PDB entry 8UPF | electron microscopy, 3.20 A resolution | chains H and I of the 12 polymer chains in the assembly

== Chain H ==
Molecule: Histone H2B type 1-J
Organism: Homo sapiens
Reference sequence: P06899 (H2B1J_HUMAN); residues 5-123 here correspond to UniProt positions 6-124 (UniProt number = residue number + 1)
Amino-acid sequence (119 residues; row label = number of the first residue in the row):
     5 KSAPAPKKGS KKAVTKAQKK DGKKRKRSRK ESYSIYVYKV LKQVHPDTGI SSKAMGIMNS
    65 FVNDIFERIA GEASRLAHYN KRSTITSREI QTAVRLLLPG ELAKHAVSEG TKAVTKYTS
Not modelled in the structure: 5-30
Swiss-Prot annotation at these positions:
  - modified residue: Lys5 (N6-(2-hydroxyisobutyryl)lysine), Ser6 (ADP-ribosylserine), Lys11 (N6-(beta-hydroxybutyryl)lysine), Lys12 (N6-(2-hydroxyisobutyryl)lysine), Ser14 (Phosphoserine), Lys15 (N6-acetyllysine), Lys16 (N6-(beta-hydroxybutyryl)lysine), Lys20 (N6-(2-hydroxyisobutyryl)lysine), Lys23 (N6-(2-hydroxyisobutyryl)lysine), Lys24 (N6-(2-hydroxyisobutyryl)lysine), Lys34 (N6-(2-hydroxyisobutyryl)lysine), Glu35 (PolyADP-ribosyl glutamic acid), Ser36 (Phosphoserine), Lys43 (N6-(2-hydroxyisobutyryl)lysine), Lys46 (N6-(2-hydroxyisobutyryl)lysine), Lys57 (N6,N6-dimethyllysine), Arg79 (Dimethylated arginine), Lys85 (N6,N6,N6-trimethyllysine), Arg86 (Omega-N-methylarginine), Arg92 (Omega-N-methylarginine) and 4 more in UniProt
  - glycosylation: Ser112 (O-linked (GlcNAc) serine)
  - cross-link (Glycyl lysine isopeptide (Lys-Gly)): Lys5 (interchain with G-Cter in SUMO2), Lys20 (interchain with G-Cter in SUMO2), Lys34 (interchain with G-Cter in ubiquitin), Lys120 (interchain with G-Cter in ubiquitin)

== Chain I ==
Molecule: 147-nt DNA strand
Sequence (147 nucleotides; numbered -73 to 73; the number before each row is that of its first residue; numbers below 1 keep their minus sign (DA-73 is residue -73)):
   -73 ATCGAGAATC CCGGTGCCGA GGCCGCTCAA TTGGTCGTAG ACAGCTCTAG CACCGCTTAA
   -13 ACGCACGTAC GCGCTGTCCC CCGCGTTTTA ACCGCCAAGG GGATTACTCC CTAGTCTCCA
    47 GGCACGTGTC AGATATATAC ATCCGAT

== Interface between chain H and chain I ==
Contacting residue pairs (10):
  Arg31(H) - DC51(I)  salt bridge to the phosphate
  Ser32(H) - DA50(I)  sugar contact
  Arg33(H) - DC49(I)  sugar contact
  Arg33(H) - DA50(I)  phosphate contact
  Lys34(H) - DC49(I)  phosphate contact
  Lys34(H) - DA50(I)  hydrogen bond to the phosphate
  Ser36(H) - DC49(I)  phosphate contact
  Ile39(H) - DG48(I)  phosphate contact
  Ile39(H) - DC49(I)  phosphate contact
  Tyr40(H) - DG48(I)  hydrogen bond to the phosphate
Interface residues without a listed pair, chain H (9 interface residues in all): Glu35, Lys43

== Overview ==
9 residues of chain H and 4 residues of chain I are in contact; the contacts include 2 hydrogen bonds and 1
salt bridge. Among the polar pairs are Lys34(H)-DA50(I), Tyr40(H)-DG48(I) and Arg31(H)-DC51(I).
Chain H is Histone H2B type 1-J (Homo sapiens) and chain I is a 147-nt DNA strand; the structure, Cryo-EM
structure of the human nucleosome core particle in complex with RNF168-UbcH5c, was determined by electron
microscopy (same publication as 8SMW, 8SMX, 8SMY, 8SMZ, 8SN0, 8SN1 and 3 further entries).
